6QAD - chain A; structure by X-ray diffraction, 2.50 A resolution.

== Chain A ==
Protein: Cholinesterase
From: Homo sapiens
Notes: EC 3.1.1.8
UniProt: P06276 (CHLE_HUMAN); residues -27 to 529 here correspond to UniProt positions 1-557 (UniProt number = residue number + 28)
Amino-acid sequence (557 residues; each row starts with the number of its first residue; numbers below 1 keep their minus sign (Met-27 is residue -27)):
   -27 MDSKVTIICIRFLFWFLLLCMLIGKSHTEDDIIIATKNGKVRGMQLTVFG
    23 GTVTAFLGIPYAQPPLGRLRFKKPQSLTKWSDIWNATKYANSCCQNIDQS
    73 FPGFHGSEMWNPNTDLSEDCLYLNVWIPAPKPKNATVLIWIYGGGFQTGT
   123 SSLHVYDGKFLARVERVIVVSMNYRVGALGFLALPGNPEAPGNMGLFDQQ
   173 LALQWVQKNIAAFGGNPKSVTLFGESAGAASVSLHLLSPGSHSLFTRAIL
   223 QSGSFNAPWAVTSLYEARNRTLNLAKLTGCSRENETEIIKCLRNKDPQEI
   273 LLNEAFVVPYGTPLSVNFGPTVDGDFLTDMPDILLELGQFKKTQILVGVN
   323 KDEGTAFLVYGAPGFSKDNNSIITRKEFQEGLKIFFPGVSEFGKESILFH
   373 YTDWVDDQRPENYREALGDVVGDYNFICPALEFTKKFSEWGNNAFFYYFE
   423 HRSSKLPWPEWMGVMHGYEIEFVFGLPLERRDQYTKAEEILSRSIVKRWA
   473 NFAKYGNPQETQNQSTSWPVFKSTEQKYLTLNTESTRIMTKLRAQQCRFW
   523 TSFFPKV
Disordered / not traced: -27 to 3
Disulfides: Cys65-Cys92, Cys252-Cys263, Cys400-Cys519
Covalently attached groups: N-acetylglucosamine (NAG) linked to Asn57, Asn106, Asn256, Asn485; glycan linked to Asn241, Asn341
Construct notes: conflict Asp-26 (His2 in P06276); engineered mutation Gln17 (Asn45 in P06276), Gln455 (Asn483 in P06276), Gln481 (Asn509 in P06276), Gln486 (Asn514 in P06276)
Ligand contacts: HUZ ((2S)-2-(butylamino)-N-[2-[4-(dimethylamino)cyclohexyl]ethyl]-3-(1H-indol-3-yl)propanamide): Asp70, Trp82, Gly116, Gly117, Gln119, Thr120, Ala277, Val280, Gly283, Thr284, Pro285, Leu286, Ser287, Val288, Asn289, Ala328, Phe329, Tyr332

== Overview ==
Ligands of chain A: compound HUZ. Covalently linked N-acetylglucosamine: at Asn57, Asn106, Asn256 and Asn485.
Chain A is Cholinesterase (Homo sapiens); the structure, Human Butyrylcholinesterase in complex with
((S)-2-(butylamino)-N-(2-(4-(dimethylamino)cyclohexyl)ethyl)-3-(1H-indol-3-yl)propanamide, was determined by
X-ray diffraction together with 6QAB, 6QAC and 6QAE from the same study.
